Entry 8RK3 (electron microscopy, 4.46 A resolution (low resolution: residue-level contacts below are approximate; hydrogen-bond / salt-bridge calls are withheld)); this record covers chains U and o of the 45 polymer chains in the assembly.

# Chain U
Protein: Virion structural protein
From: Pseudomonas phage JBD30
Reference sequence: L7P802 (L7P802_9CAUD); residue numbers follow UniProt; this construct covers 1-567
Sequence (567 residues; numbered 1 to 567; the number before each row is that of its first residue):
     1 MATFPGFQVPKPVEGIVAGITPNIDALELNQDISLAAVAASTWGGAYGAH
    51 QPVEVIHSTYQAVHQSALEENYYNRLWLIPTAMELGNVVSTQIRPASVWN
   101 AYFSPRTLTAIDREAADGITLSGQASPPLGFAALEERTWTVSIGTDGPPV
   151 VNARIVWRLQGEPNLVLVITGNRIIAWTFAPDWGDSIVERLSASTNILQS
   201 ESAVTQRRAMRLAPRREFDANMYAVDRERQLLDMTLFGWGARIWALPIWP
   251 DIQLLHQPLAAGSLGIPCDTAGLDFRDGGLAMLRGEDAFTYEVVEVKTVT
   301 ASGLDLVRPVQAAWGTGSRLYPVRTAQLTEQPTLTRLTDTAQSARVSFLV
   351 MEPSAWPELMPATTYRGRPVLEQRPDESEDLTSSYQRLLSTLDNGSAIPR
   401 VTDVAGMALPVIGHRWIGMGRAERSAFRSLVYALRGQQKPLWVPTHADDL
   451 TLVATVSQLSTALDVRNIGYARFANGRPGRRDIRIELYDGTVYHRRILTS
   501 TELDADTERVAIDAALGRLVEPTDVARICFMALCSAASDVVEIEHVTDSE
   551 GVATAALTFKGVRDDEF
Disordered / not traced: 1-13

# Chain o
Protein: Tip attachment protein J domain-containing protein
From: Pseudomonas phage JBD30
Reference sequence: L7P7X4 (L7P7X4_9CAUD); residue numbers follow UniProt; this construct covers 1-735
Sequence (735 residues; numbered 1 to 735; the number before each row is that of its first residue):
     1 MGAKPKAQTVGWRYYFDIHFALGKKVDEVCAIRASGKTAWKGSITSNGQV
    51 RINAPELFGGDKGEGGLDGTLDVLFGEEDQGVLPRLAAMLGGLVPAFRGV
   101 TTCFYSGLVTSVNPYPKKWEILRRGGNRLWDGNPWYPEKQFVWLADGQIK
   151 AMNPAHILYLVYTGRDFRGLARTRMDEASWRAAADTLYAEGFGLCFEWTR
   201 SDSFKNFCETVKSHIGAEVYPNRQTGQISIRLLRDDYNVADLPLFDEDSG
   251 LLEITQEKTGSTSLAPSQLIVKYIDQIDGAQRQIIVNNNAVAASQGRRSS
   301 EEIEFLGVPTGELAGRVGEREMRLKTTGLKRYKGVFDRRARSLNPGQPFL
   351 IRSTPRGIPETVVRVGRIEDNFLGDGKITLTVVQDQFNLPATTGVAPPPP
   401 GWTPPDRTPRAITVRRLIEAPYRELAGVIDPANLQLLDVSASYLAALAEA
   451 PTSLSQSYTLTDRVGSSGAFVDRGTGDWCPTGLLAAELPLAAGPNVVTLT
   501 NATRLEDVTVGQAAVVDDEIVRVDAVNYASGTVTLARGCADTVPAKHLAG
   551 ARVWFYDTFEAVDETVYSQGVTLQARLLTNTSEGQLAPALAATDSLTLTG
   601 RQGKPYPPGQFRINGSAYPTKVYGALSVSWAKRDRIGQADQLIDTTVGNI
   651 GPEDGATVTLQVYSGTTLKRTYAGLTSSSWSYPLAEDMADGPLQDVRLVL
   701 RSVRDGIDSWQQHDITIERHGLGFRLGEELGGVSA
Disordered / not traced: 1, 729-735

# Chain U / chain o interface
Residue-residue contacts (24; chain U residue first):
  N196(U) with G374(o)
  L198(U) with L252(o); D375(o); G376(o); K377(o)
  Q199(U) with L252(o)
  S200(U) with E247(o); L251(o); L252(o)
  E201(U) with L252(o); E253(o); P355(o)
  S202(U) with E247(o); D248(o)
  V204(U) with E247(o); D248(o)
  Q206(U) with D337(o); R338(o); R339(o)
  R208(U) with R338(o); F372(o); G376(o)
  M210(U) with L373(o); G374(o)
Interface residues without a listed pair, chain o (17 interface residues in all): R356, N371

# In short
10 residues of chain U face 17 of chain o across their interface.
Here chain U is Virion structural protein and chain o is Tip attachment protein J domain-containing protein,
both from Pseudomonas phage JBD30. Entry 8RK3 (Bacteriophage JBD30 baseplate - composite structure) was
determined by electron microscopy (same publication as 8RK5, 8RK6, 8RK7, 8RKA and 8RKB).
